PDB entry 1Q3V | X-ray diffraction, 2.91 A resolution | chains A and B of the 10 polymer chains in the assembly

== Chain A (and B) ==
Name: Cre recombinase
From: Enterobacteria phage P1
Notes: chain B of this document is another copy of the same molecule, construct and numbering; everything in this record applies to it too
UniProt: P06956 (RECR_BPP1); residue numbers follow UniProt; this construct covers 1-343
Amino-acid sequence (347 residues; row label = number of the first residue in the row; numbers below 1 keep their minus sign (Phe-3 is residue -3)):
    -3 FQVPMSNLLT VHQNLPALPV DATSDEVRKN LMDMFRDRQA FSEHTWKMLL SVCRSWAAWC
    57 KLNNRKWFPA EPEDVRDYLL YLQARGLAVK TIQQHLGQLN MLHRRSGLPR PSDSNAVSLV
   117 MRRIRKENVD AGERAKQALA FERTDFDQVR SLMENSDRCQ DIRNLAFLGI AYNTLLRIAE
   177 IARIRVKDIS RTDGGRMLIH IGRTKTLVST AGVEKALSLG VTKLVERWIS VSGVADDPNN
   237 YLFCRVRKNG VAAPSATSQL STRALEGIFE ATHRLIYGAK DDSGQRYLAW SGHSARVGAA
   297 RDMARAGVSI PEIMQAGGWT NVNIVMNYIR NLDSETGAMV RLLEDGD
Not modelled in the structure: -3 to 9, 342-343 (chain B: -3 to 19, 342-343)
Construct notes: cloning artifact (-3 to 0)
Bound ions: Mg2+ site 1 near His40 (its only coordinating residue here); Mg2+ site 2 near Asn160 (its only coordinating residue here); Mg2+ site 3 near Glu331 (its only coordinating residue here)
Curated features (UniProtKB/Swiss-Prot):
  - active site: Arg173, His289, Arg292, Trp315, Tyr324 (O-(3'-phospho-DNA)-tyrosine intermediate)
Reported in the primary citation:
  - catalytic residues: His289, Tyr324
  - binding site for loxP DNA: Lys201, Trp315
  - binding site for loxP DNA: His289, Tyr324
  - conformationally variable residues (helix shift): Tyr324
  - catalytic residues: Lys201 (citing earlier work)

== How chain A and chain B interact ==
Pairs across the interface - 72 pairs, chain A then chain B:
  Lys25(A) with Glu69(B), salt bridge
  Asn26(A) with Asn111(B)
  Met30(A) with Leu115(B), hydrophobic
  Arg32(A) with Glu69(B), salt bridge; Arg72(B); Ala112(B); Arg119(B)
  Asp33(A) with Arg72(B), salt bridge; Ala112(B); Leu115(B); Val116(B); Arg119(B), salt bridge
  Gln35(A) with Arg119(B); Lys122(B); Glu123(B)
  Ala36(A) with Leu115(B); Arg118(B); Arg119(B)
  Phe37(A) with Leu115(B), hydrophobic
  Ser38(A) with Lys122(B)
  Arg101(A) with Asn111(B), hydrogen bond (backbone-side chain); Ser114(B), hydrogen bond; Leu115(B); Arg118(B)
  Arg139(A) with Leu338(B), hydrogen bond (side chain-backbone); Leu339(B), hydrogen bond (side chain-backbone)
  Tyr168(A) with Met335(B), hydrophobic; Leu339(B), hydrophobic
  Asn169(A) with Met335(B); Leu339(B)
  Leu171(A) with Met335(B), hydrophobic
  Thr188(A) with Ser330(B)
  Arg192(A) with Glu331(B), salt bridge; Glu340(B), salt bridge
  Leu194(A) with Ser330(B)
  Arg199(A) with Asp126(B); Ala127(B)
  Thr200(A) with Arg130(B)
  Thr202(A) with Val125(B)
  Leu203(A) with Val85(B), hydrophobic; Val125(B), hydrophobic; Arg130(B); Ala131(B), hydrogen bond (backbone-backbone)
  Val204(A) with Arg326(B)
  Ser205(A) with Arg130(B)
  Glu210(A) with Asp329(B)
  Ala212(A) with Ser330(B); Thr332(B); Val336(B)
  Ser214(A) with Val336(B); Leu339(B); Glu340(B)
  Leu215(A) with Glu340(B), hydrogen bond (backbone-side chain)
  Val217(A) with Leu339(B), hydrophobic
  Met299(A) with Ala334(B), hydrophobic; Met335(B), hydrophobic; Leu338(B), hydrophobic
  Ala302(A) with Leu338(B), hydrophobic
  Ser305(A) with Ala300(B); Gly303(B)
  Pro307(A) with Val304(B); Ile306(B), hydrophobic; Met322(B)
  Glu308(A) with Ala300(B); Arg301(B); Arg337(B), salt bridge
  Met310(A) with Met322(B), hydrophobic
  Gln311(A) with Met322(B); Asn327(B)
  Trp315(A) with Met322(B)
  Thr316(A) with Asn319(B), hydrogen bond
  Val318(A) with Val318(B), hydrophobic
Interface residues without a listed pair, chain A (51 interface residues in all): Asp29, Arg100, Phe142, Gly190, Ile197, Gly198, Lys201, Thr206, Gly208, Val209, Ala295, Asp298, Ala312
Interface residues without a listed pair, chain B (41 interface residues in all): Lys86, Ser305, Ile325

== In short ==
51 residues of chain A face 41 of chain B across their interface; the contacts include 7 hydrogen bonds and 7
salt bridges. Among the polar pairs are Lys25(A)-Glu69(B), Arg32(A)-Glu69(B) and Asp33(A)-Arg72(B). From the
paper: catalytic residues His289(A), Tyr324(A) and Lys201(A); a binding site for loxP DNA at Lys201(A),
Trp315(A) and His289(A) among others.
Both chains are Cre recombinase (Enterobacteria phage P1). Entry 1Q3V (Crystal structure of a wild-type Cre
recombinase-loxP synapse: phosphotyrosine covalent intermediate) was determined by X-ray diffraction together
with 1NZB, 1OUQ and 1Q3U from the same study.
